PDB entry 8XWS | electron microscopy, 3.06 A resolution | chains D and R of the 4 polymer chains in the assembly

[Chain D]
Protein: C-X-C motif chemokine 5
Organism: Homo sapiens
UniProt: P42830 (CXCL5_HUMAN); residues 1-78 here correspond to UniProt positions 37-114 (UniProt number = residue number + 36)
Amino-acid sequence (78 residues; numbered 1 to 78; the number before each row is that of its first residue):
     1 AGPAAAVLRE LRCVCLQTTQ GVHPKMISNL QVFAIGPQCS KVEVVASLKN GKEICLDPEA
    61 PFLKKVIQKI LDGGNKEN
Unresolved in the structure: 1-9, 75-78
UniProt features mapped onto this chain:
  - site: Leu8, Arg9 (Cleavage)
Disulfides: Cys13-Cys39, Cys15-Cys55

[Chain R]
Protein: C-X-C chemokine receptor type 2
Organism: Homo sapiens
UniProt: P25025 (CXCR2_HUMAN); numbering as in UniProt (aligned over 2-360)
Amino-acid sequence (416 residues; row label = number of the first residue in the row; numbers below 1 keep their minus sign (Met-55 is residue -55)):
   -55 MGKTIIALSY IFCLVFADYK DDDDAANFTP VNGSSGNQSV RLVTSSSLEV LFQGPGSEDF
     5 NMESDSFEDF WKGEDLSNYS YSSTLPPFLL DAAPCEPESL EINKYFVVII YALVFLLSLL
    65 GNSLVMLVIL YSRVGRSVTD VYLLNLALAD LLFALTLPIW AASKVNGWIF GTFLCKVVSL
   125 LKEVNFYSGI LLLACISVDR YLAIVHATRT LTQKRYLVKF ICLSIWGLSL LLALPVLLFR
   185 RTVYSSNVSP ACYEDMGNNT ANWRMLLRIL PQSFGFIVPL LIMLFCYGFT LRTLFKAHMG
   245 QKHRAMRVIF AVVLIFLLCW LPYNLVLLAD TLMRTQVIQE TCERRNHIDR ALDATEILGI
   305 LHSCLNPLIY AFIGQKFRHG LLKILAIHGL ISKDSLPKDS RPSFVGSSSG HTSTTL
Unresolved in the structure: -55 to 30, 331-360
Differences from the reference sequence: initiating methionine (-55); expression tag (-54 to 1)
UniProt features mapped onto this chain:
  - site: Asp35, Ala36 (Microbial infection: Cleavage)
  - modified residue (Phosphoserine): Ser347, Ser351, Ser352, Ser353
  - glycosylation: Asn22 (N-linked (GlcNAc...) asparagine)
Disulfides: Cys39-Cys286, Cys119-Cys196

[How chain D and chain R interact]
Contacting residue pairs - 35 pairs, chain D then chain R:
  Glu10(D) - Arg208(R)  salt bridge
  Glu10(D) - Arg212(R)  salt bridge
  Glu10(D) - Asp274(R)
  Glu10(D) - Arg278(R)  salt bridge
  Glu10(D) - Leu296(R)
  Leu11(D) - Val187(R)  hydrophobic
  Leu11(D) - Ser189(R)
  Leu11(D) - Arg278(R)  hydrogen bond (backbone-side chain)
  Arg12(D) - Asp274(R)  salt bridge
  Arg12(D) - Met277(R)
  Arg12(D) - Arg289(R)
  Arg12(D) - Ile292(R)
  Arg12(D) - Asp293(R)  salt bridge
  Cys13(D) - Arg289(R)  hydrogen bond (backbone-side chain)
  Val14(D) - Pro38(R)
  Val14(D) - Cys39(R)
  Val14(D) - Asn191(R)
  Leu16(D) - Glu284(R)
  Leu16(D) - Arg289(R)
  Gln17(D) - Asp35(R)  hydrogen bond
  Gln17(D) - Ala36(R)
  Thr19(D) - Leu33(R)
  Thr19(D) - Ala36(R)
  Gln31(D) - Ser190(R)
  Ile35(D) - Asn202(R)
  Pro37(D) - Glu198(R)
  Pro37(D) - Asp199(R)
  Gln38(D) - Val187(R)
  Gln38(D) - Tyr188(R)
  Gln38(D) - Ser189(R)  hydrogen bond
  Ser40(D) - Ala205(R)
  Glu53(D) - Ala36(R)
  Glu53(D) - Pro38(R)
  Ile54(D) - Leu33(R)  hydrophobic
  Cys55(D) - Pro38(R)  hydrophobic
Interface residues without a listed pair, chain D (21 interface residues in all): Thr18, Gly21, Phe33, Gly36, Val45
Interface residues without a listed pair, chain R (32 interface residues in all): Ala37, Tyr197, Asn203, Thr204, Asn206, Leu271, Thr285, Cys286

[Summary]
21 residues of chain D face 32 of chain R across their interface, with 4 hydrogen bonds and 5 salt bridges.
Polar contacts include Glu10(D)-Arg208(R), Glu10(D)-Arg212(R) and Glu10(D)-Arg278(R).
Here chain D is C-X-C motif chemokine 5 and chain R is C-X-C chemokine receptor type 2, both from Homo
sapiens. Entry 8XWS (Structure of CXCR2 bound to CXCL5 (Ligand-receptor focused map)) was determined by
electron microscopy, deposited together with 8XVU, 8XWA, 8XWF, 8XWM, 8XWN, 8XWV and 6 further entries.
